PDB entry 5MG3 | electron microscopy, 14.00 A resolution (very low resolution: no residue pairs are listed; an interface is given only as per-side residue counts) | chains D and C of the 6 polymer chains in the assembly

# Chain D
Name: Protein translocase subunit SecD
Source organism: Escherichia coli
UniProt: P0AG90 (SECD_ECOLI); numbering as in UniProt (aligned over 2-615)
Sequence (622 residues; numbered -6 to 615; the number before each row is that of its first residue; numbers below 1 keep their minus sign (Met-6 is residue -6)):
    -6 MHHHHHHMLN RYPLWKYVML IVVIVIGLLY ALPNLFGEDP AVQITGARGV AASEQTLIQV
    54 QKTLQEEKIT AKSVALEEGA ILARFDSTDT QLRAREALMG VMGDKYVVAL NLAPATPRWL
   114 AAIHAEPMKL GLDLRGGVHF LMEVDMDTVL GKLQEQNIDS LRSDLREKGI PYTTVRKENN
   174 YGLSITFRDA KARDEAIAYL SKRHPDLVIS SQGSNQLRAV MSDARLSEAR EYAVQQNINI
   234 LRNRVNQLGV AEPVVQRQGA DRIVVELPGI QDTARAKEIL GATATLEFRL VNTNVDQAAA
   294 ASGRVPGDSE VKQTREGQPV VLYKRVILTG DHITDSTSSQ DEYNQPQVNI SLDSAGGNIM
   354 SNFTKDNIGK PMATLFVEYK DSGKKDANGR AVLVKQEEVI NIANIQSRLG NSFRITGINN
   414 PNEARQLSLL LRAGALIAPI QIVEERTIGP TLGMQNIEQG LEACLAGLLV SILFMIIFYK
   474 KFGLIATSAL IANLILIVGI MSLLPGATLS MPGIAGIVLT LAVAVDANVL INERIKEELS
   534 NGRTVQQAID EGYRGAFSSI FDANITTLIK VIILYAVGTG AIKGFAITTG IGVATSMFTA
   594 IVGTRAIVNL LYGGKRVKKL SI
Unresolved in the structure: -6 to 0, 28-225, 613-615
Differences from the reference sequence: initiating methionine (-6); expression tag (-5 to 1); conflict Val142 (Ala in P0AG90)
Swiss-Prot annotation at these positions:
  - mutagenesis: Asp519 (D519N: Abolishes protein translocation)

# Chain C
Name: Membrane protein insertase YidC
Source organism: Escherichia coli
UniProt: P25714 (YIDC_ECOLI); residues 2-548 here = UniProt positions 2-548
Sequence (559 residues; numbered -4 to 554; the number before each row is that of its first residue; numbers below 1 keep their minus sign (Met-4 is residue -4)):
    -4 MDPSSRDSQR NLLVIALLFV SFMIWQAWEQ DKNPQPQAQQ TTQTTTTAAG SAADQGVPAS
    56 GQGKLISVKT DVLDLTINTR GGDVEQALLP AYPKELNSTQ PFQLLETSPQ FIYQAQSGLT
   116 GRDGPDNPAN GPRPLYNVEK DAYVLAEGQN ELQVPMTYTD AAGNTFTKTF VLKRGDYAVN
   176 VNYNVQNAGE KPLEISSFGQ LKQSITLPPH LDTGSSNFAL HTFRGAAYST PDAAYAAYAF
   236 DTIADNENLN ISSKGGWVAM LQQYFATAWI PHNDGTNNFY TANLGNGIAA IGYKSQPVLV
   296 QPGQTGAMNS TLWVGPEIQD KMAAVAPHLD LTVDYGWLWF ISQPLFKLLK WIHSFVGNWG
   356 FSIIIITFIV RGIMYPLTKA QYTSMAKMRM LQPKIQAMRE RLGDDKQRIS QEMMALYKAE
   416 KVNPLGGCFP LLIQMPIFLA LYYMLMGSVE LRQAPFALWI HDLSAQDPYY ILPILMGVTM
   476 FFIQKMSPTT VTDPMQQKIM TFMPVIFTVF FLWFPSGLVL YYIVSNLVTI IQQQLIYRGL
   536 EKRGLHSREK KKSHHHHHH
Unresolved in the structure: -4 to 56, 207-216, 324-334, 533-554
Differences from the reference sequence: initiating methionine (-4); expression tag (-3 to 1, 549-554); conflict Ala228 (Glu in P25714), Ala229 (Lys in P25714), Ala231 (Glu in P25714), Ala232 (Lys in P25714), Ala234 (Lys in P25714)
Swiss-Prot annotation at these positions:
  - region: Gln527 to Ser548 (Can be removed without causing lethality, dispensible for M13 procoat processing)
  - mutagenesis: Glu24 to Lys27 (Cold-sensitive at 30 degrees Celsius; when associated with 334-W--G-338. Protein accumulates stably), Trp334 to Gln338 (Cold-sensitive at 30 degrees Celsius; when associated with 24-I--R-27. Protein accumulates stably), Ile361 (I361S: Loss of function), Leu436 (L436S: Loss of function), Pro483 to Thr487 (Temperature-sensitive at 42 degrees Celsius; when associated with 512-ENLYFQG. Protein is not stable), Gly512 (G512ENLYFQG: Temperature-sensitive at 42 degrees Celsius; when associated with 483-L--S-487. Protein is not stable)

# Chain D / chain C interface
At this resolution (14 A) residue pairs are not listed: 10 residues of chain D and 11 of chain C lie at the interface.

# Summary
Chain D and chain C form an interface of 10 and 11 residues respectively. From UniProt: one mutagenesis site
on chain D; 17 mutagenesis sites on chain C.
Here chain D is Protein translocase subunit SecD and chain C is Membrane protein insertase YidC, both from
Escherichia coli. Entry 5MG3 (EM fitted model of bacterial holo-translocon) was determined by electron
microscopy.
